PDB entry 6QCX | X-ray diffraction, 3.08 A resolution | chains A and B of the 6 polymer chains in the assembly

== Chain A ==
Name: Polymerase acidic protein
Organism: Influenza B virus
Notes: EC 3.1.-.-
Reference sequence: Q5V8Z9 (Q5V8Z9_9INFB); residue numbers follow UniProt; this construct covers 1-726
Sequence (751 residues; numbered -13 to 737; the number before each row is that of its first residue; numbers below 1 keep their minus sign (Gly-13 is residue -13)):
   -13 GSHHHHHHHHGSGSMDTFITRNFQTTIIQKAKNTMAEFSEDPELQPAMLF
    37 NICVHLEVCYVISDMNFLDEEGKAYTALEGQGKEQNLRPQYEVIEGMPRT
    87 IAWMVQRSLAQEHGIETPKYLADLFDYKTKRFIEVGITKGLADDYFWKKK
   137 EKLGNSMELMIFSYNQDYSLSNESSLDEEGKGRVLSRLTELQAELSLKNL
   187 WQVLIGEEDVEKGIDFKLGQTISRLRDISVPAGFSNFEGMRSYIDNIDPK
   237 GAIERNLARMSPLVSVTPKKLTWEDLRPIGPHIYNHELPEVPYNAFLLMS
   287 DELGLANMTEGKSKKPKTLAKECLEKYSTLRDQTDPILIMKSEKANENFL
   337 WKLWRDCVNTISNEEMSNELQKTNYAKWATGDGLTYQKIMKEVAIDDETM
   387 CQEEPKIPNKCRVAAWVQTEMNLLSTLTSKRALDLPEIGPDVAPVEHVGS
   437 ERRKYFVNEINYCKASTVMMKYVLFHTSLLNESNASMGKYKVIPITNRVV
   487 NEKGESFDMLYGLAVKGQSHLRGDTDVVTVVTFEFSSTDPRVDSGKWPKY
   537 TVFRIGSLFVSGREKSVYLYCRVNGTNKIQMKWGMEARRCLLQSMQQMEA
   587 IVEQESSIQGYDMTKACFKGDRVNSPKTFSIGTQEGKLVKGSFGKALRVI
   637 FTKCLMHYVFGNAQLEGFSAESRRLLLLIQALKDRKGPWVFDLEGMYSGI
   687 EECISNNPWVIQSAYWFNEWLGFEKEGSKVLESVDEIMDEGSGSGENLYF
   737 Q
Disordered / not traced: -13 to -1, 64-70, 725-737
Differences from the reference sequence: expression tag (-13 to 0, 727-737)

== Chain B ==
Name: RNA-directed RNA polymerase catalytic subunit
Organism: Influenza B virus
Notes: EC 2.7.7.48
Reference sequence: Q5V8Y6 (Q5V8Y6_9INFB); numbering as in UniProt (aligned over 1-752)
Sequence (772 residues; row label = number of the first residue in the row; numbers below 1 keep their minus sign (Gly-8 is residue -8)):
    -8 GSGSGSGSGMNINPYFLFIDVPIQAAISTTFPYTGVPPYSHGTGTGYTID
    42 TVIRTHEYSNKGKQYISDVTGCTMVDPTNGPLPEDNEPSAYAQLDCVLEA
    92 LDRMDEEHPGLFQAASQNAMETLMVTTVDKLTQGRQTFDWTVCRNQPAAT
   142 ALNTTITSFRLNDLNGADKGGLIPFCQDIIDSLDRPEMTFFSVKNIKKKL
   192 PAKNRKGFLIKRIPMKVKDKITKVEYIKRALSLNTMTKDAERGKLKRRAI
   242 ATAGIQIRGFVLVVENLAKNICENLEQSGLPVGGNEKKAKLSNAVAKMLS
   292 NCPPGGISMTVTGDNTKWNECLNPRIFLAMTERITRDSPIWFRDFCSIAP
   342 VLFSNKIARLGKGFMITSKTKRLKAQIPCPDLFSIPLERYNEETRAKLKK
   392 LKPFFNEEGTASLSPGMMMGMFNMLSTVLGVAALGIKNIGNKEYLWDGLQ
   442 SSDDFALFVNAKDEETCMEGINDFYRTCKLLGINMSKKKSYCNETGMFEF
   492 TSMFYRDGFVSNFAMELPSFGVAGVNESADMAIGMTIIKNNMINNGMGPA
   542 TAQTAIQLFIADYRYTYKCHRGDSKVEGKRMKIIKELWENTKGRDGLLVA
   592 DGGPNIYNLRNLHIPEIVLKYNLMDPEYKGRLLHPQNPFVGHLSIEGIKE
   642 ADITPAHGPVKKMDYDAVSGTHSWRTKRNRSILNTDQRNMILEEQCYAKC
   692 CNLFEACFNSASYRKPVGQHSMLEAMAHRLRMDARLDYESGRMSKDDFEK
   742 AMAHLGEIGYIGSGSGENLYFQ
Disordered / not traced: -8 to -1, 637-639, 750-763
Differences from the reference sequence: expression tag (-8 to 0, 753-763)
Bound ions: Mg2+: Asp305, Asn306, Asp444 (together with pyrophosphate) (shared with 1 residue of chain M)
Small-molecule neighbours: pyrophosphate: Lys235, Arg239, Asp305, Asn306, Thr307, Lys308, Trp309, Asp444, Ser477, Lys480
Reported in the primary citation:
  - binding site for the 16-nt RNA strand: Tyr24, Arg233, Trp309 to Asn310, Met410, Ser443 to Asp445, Ser493, Met506 to Ser510, Lys652 to Asp655
  - conformationally variable residues (order/disorder transition): Gly638 to Ala642
  - binding site for the 21-nt RNA strand: Lys229, Ile241, Ala242
  - Mg2+ coordination: Asp305, Asp444
  - catalytic residues: Asp305, Asp444, Asp445 (proposed by the authors, not directly observed)

== Chain A / chain B interface ==
Contacting residue pairs (384):
  Leu54(A) with Arg726(B)
  Glu56(A) with Tyr729(B); Lys736(B), salt bridge
  Leu73(A) with Met743(B)
  Arg74(A) with Arg726(B); Tyr729(B); Glu730(B), salt bridge
  Pro75(A) with Arg726(B), hydrogen bond (backbone-side chain)
  Glu78(A) with Arg722(B), salt bridge
  Met83(A) with His719(B)
  Pro84(A) with His711(B); Glu715(B)
  Thr86(A) with Val708(B), hydrogen bond (side chain-backbone); His711(B)
  Ile87(A) with His711(B); His719(B)
  Met90(A) with Arg720(B)
  Val91(A) with Met723(B), hydrophobic
  Ser94(A) with Leu727(B)
  Leu95(A) with Met723(B), hydrophobic
  Glu98(A) with Ser731(B); Arg733(B), salt bridge
  Tyr113(A) with Met723(B); Arg726(B); Glu730(B)
  Ile200(A) with Trp332(B)
  Phe202(A) with Gln168(B); Phe251(B), hydrophobic; Trp332(B), hydrophobic; Phe336(B), hydrophobic; Ile339(B), hydrophobic
  Lys203(A) with Gln168(B), hydrogen bond (backbone-side chain); Ile171(B)
  Leu204(A) with Ile171(B), hydrophobic; Ile339(B), hydrophobic
  Gly205(A) with Ile171(B); Asp175(B)
  Gln206(A) with Asp175(B), hydrogen bond (backbone-side chain)
  Thr207(A) with Leu174(B), hydrogen bond (side chain-backbone); Asp175(B), hydrogen bond; Lys214(B); Ile218(B)
  Ile208(A) with Leu174(B), hydrophobic; Ile339(B), hydrophobic
  Arg210(A) with Asp59(B), salt bridge; Val60(B)
  Leu211(A) with Val60(B), hydrophobic; Val342(B); Asn346(B)
  Arg212(A) with Asp335(B), salt bridge; Ser338(B), hydrogen bond; Val342(B)
  Ile214(A) with Tyr56(B), hydrogen bond (backbone-side chain); Ser58(B); Asp59(B); Arg316(B); Asn346(B)
  Ser215(A) with Arg316(B); Leu319(B); Val342(B), hydrogen bond (side chain-backbone); Ser345(B); Asn346(B), hydrogen bond
  Val216(A) with Asp67(B); Arg316(B)
  Pro217(A) with Asp67(B); Thr69(B); Asn70(B); Arg316(B)
  Ala218(A) with Asp67(B), hydrogen bond (backbone-side chain); Thr69(B); Asn70(B), hydrogen bond (backbone-side chain)
  Phe220(A) with Leu85(B), hydrophobic
  Phe223(A) with Glu323(B)
  Met226(A) with Leu319(B), hydrophobic
  Arg227(A) with Glu323(B), salt bridge; Ile331(B); Arg334(B); Asp335(B), salt bridge
  Tyr229(A) with Leu85(B), hydrophobic; Asp86(B), hydrogen bond; Leu89(B), hydrophobic
  Ile230(A) with Ala320(B), hydrophobic; Glu323(B); Arg324(B); Arg327(B), hydrogen bond (backbone-side chain)
  Asp231(A) with Arg334(B), salt bridge
  Asp234(A) with Asp93(B)
  Pro235(A) with Asp86(B); Leu89(B), hydrophobic; Glu90(B); Asp93(B)
  Lys236(A) with Glu90(B); Glu97(B)
  Gly237(A) with Glu90(B), hydrogen bond (backbone-side chain)
  Ala238(A) with Asp86(B); Cys87(B); Glu90(B), hydrogen bond (backbone-side chain)
  Ile239(A) with Cys87(B), hydrophobic; Glu90(B), hydrogen bond (backbone-side chain); Ile427(B), hydrophobic; Ile430(B), hydrophobic
  Glu240(A) with Ile430(B); Gly431(B), hydrogen bond (side chain-backbone)
  Asn242(A) with Leu73(B); Gln84(B); Cys87(B), hydrogen bond; Leu471(B)
  Leu243(A) with Ile430(B), hydrophobic; Arg467(B), hydrogen bond (backbone-side chain); Leu471(B), hydrophobic
  Arg245(A) with Leu73(B); Gln84(B)
  Met246(A) with Arg467(B), hydrogen bond (backbone-side chain); Leu471(B), hydrophobic
  Ser247(A) with Arg467(B), hydrogen bond (backbone-side chain)
  Pro248(A) with Arg467(B)
  Leu249(A) with Glu75(B); Asn77(B)
  Val250(A) with Pro74(B); Asp76(B); Asn77(B); Tyr466(B), hydrophobic; Arg467(B), hydrogen bond (backbone-side chain)
  Ser251(A) with Asn77(B), hydrogen bond (backbone-side chain); Asn463(B); Tyr466(B); Lys478(B), hydrogen bond (backbone-side chain)
  Val252(A) with Asn463(B); Tyr466(B), hydrophobic; Lys478(B)
  Thr253(A) with Lys478(B), hydrogen bond
  Pro254(A) with Met459(B), hydrophobic
  Lys256(A) with Glu455(B), salt bridge
  Lys298(A) with Lys566(B)
  Ser299(A) with Lys566(B)
  Lys300(A) with Glu568(B)
  Lys301(A) with Glu568(B)
  Leu370(A) with Arg363(B), hydrogen bond (backbone-side chain)
  Thr371(A) with Lys365(B)
  Tyr372(A) with Ser359(B); Lys360(B); Arg363(B); Leu364(B); Lys365(B)
  Gln373(A) with Arg363(B), hydrogen bond (backbone-backbone); Leu364(B); Lys365(B), hydrogen bond (backbone-backbone)
  Lys374(A) with Lys365(B)
  Ile375(A) with Leu364(B), hydrophobic; Lys365(B), hydrogen bond (backbone-backbone); Ala366(B)
  Lys377(A) with Gln367(B); Pro369(B); Asp372(B), salt bridge
  Ala380(A) with Ile357(B), hydrophobic; Ala366(B), hydrophobic; Arg380(B)
  Ile381(A) with Ile368(B), hydrophobic; Ser375(B); Ile376(B), hydrophobic; Arg380(B), hydrogen bond (backbone-side chain)
  Asp383(A) with Lys362(B), salt bridge; Arg380(B), hydrogen bond (backbone-side chain)
  Glu384(A) with Arg380(B)
  Thr385(A) with Ser359(B); Lys362(B)
  Met386(A) with Ile357(B); Thr358(B); Ser359(B); Leu364(B); Arg380(B), hydrogen bond (backbone-side chain)
  Cys387(A) with Ile357(B); Thr358(B), hydrogen bond (backbone-backbone); Arg380(B)
  Gln388(A) with Phe355(B); Met356(B); Ile357(B); Arg380(B), hydrogen bond (backbone-backbone); Tyr381(B); Asn382(B), hydrogen bond (side chain-backbone); Thr385(B), hydrogen bond
  Glu389(A) with Thr358(B), hydrogen bond; Asn382(B), hydrogen bond (backbone-side chain)
  Glu390(A) with Asn382(B); Glu383(B), hydrogen bond (side chain-backbone)
  Pro391(A) with Asn382(B)
  Gln404(A) with Asn2(B), hydrogen bond; Ile3(B), hydrogen bond (side chain-backbone)
  Met407(A) with Ile3(B), hydrophobic; Pro5(B), hydrophobic
  Asn408(A) with Met1(B), hydrogen bond (side chain-backbone); Asn2(B); Ile3(B), hydrogen bond (side chain-backbone)
  Ser411(A) with Ile3(B)
  Asp420(A) with Tyr556(B)
  Leu421(A) with Gln548(B); Leu549(B), hydrophobic
  Pro422(A) with Gln548(B), hydrogen bond (backbone-side chain); Ile551(B), hydrophobic; Ala552(B); Arg555(B)
  Glu423(A) with Arg555(B), salt bridge; Arg562(B), salt bridge; Pro595(B); Asn596(B), hydrogen bond (side chain-backbone)
  Ile424(A) with Gln544(B); Ile547(B), hydrophobic; Asn596(B); Tyr598(B)
  Gly425(A) with Asn596(B); Ile597(B); Tyr598(B), hydrogen bond (backbone-backbone); Asn599(B), hydrogen bond (backbone-side chain)
  Pro426(A) with Asn599(B); Arg601(B), hydrogen bond (backbone-side chain)
  Asp427(A) with Gln544(B); Asn599(B), hydrogen bond
  Val428(A) with Arg601(B)
  Val431(A) with Pro540(B)
  Glu432(A) with Gln544(B), hydrogen bond (backbone-side chain); Asn599(B); Leu600(B), hydrogen bond (side chain-backbone); Arg601(B), salt bridge
  Gly435(A) with Ala541(B); Gln544(B)
  Ser436(A) with Gln544(B), hydrogen bond (backbone-side chain)
  Arg438(A) with Ala541(B)
  Arg439(A) with Ala541(B); Gln544(B), hydrogen bond; Thr545(B); Gln548(B)
  Leu460(A) with Tyr556(B)
  Asn467(A) with Lys559(B), hydrogen bond
  Thr511(A) with Tyr30(B); Ser31(B); His32(B)
  Ile565(A) with Val27(B), hydrophobic; Tyr30(B), hydrophobic
  Trp569(A) with Tyr24(B); Thr25(B); Gly26(B); Val27(B), hydrophobic; Pro28(B)
  Glu572(A) with Gly512(B); Val513(B); Asp553(B)
  Arg574(A) with Leu549(B); Tyr556(B)
  Arg575(A) with Leu508(B); Pro509(B); Phe511(B); Gly512(B)
  Cys576(A) with Thr25(B)
  Leu577(A) with Leu549(B), hydrophobic
  Leu578(A) with Phe504(B), hydrophobic; Phe511(B), hydrophobic; Thr542(B); Thr545(B); Ala546(B); Leu549(B), hydrophobic
  Gln579(A) with Ser19(B), hydrogen bond (side chain-backbone); Phe22(B), hydrogen bond (side chain-backbone); Thr25(B); Ala505(B); Leu508(B)
  Met581(A) with Thr542(B); Thr545(B), hydrogen bond
  Gln582(A) with Phe504(B); Gly537(B), hydrogen bond (side chain-backbone); Thr542(B), hydrogen bond (backbone-side chain)
  Gln583(A) with Ala16(B), hydrogen bond (side chain-backbone); Ala17(B); Ser19(B); Thr20(B)
  Glu585(A) with Gly539(B); Pro540(B); Ala541(B), hydrogen bond (side chain-backbone); Thr542(B), hydrogen bond
  Glu589(A) with Gly539(B); Pro540(B)
  Phe615(A) with Leu8(B), hydrophobic; Asp11(B)
  Ser616(A) with Phe7(B); Ile10(B); Asp11(B), hydrogen bond (backbone-side chain)
  Ile617(A) with Met1(B), hydrophobic; Ile3(B); Asn4(B), hydrogen bond (backbone-backbone); Phe7(B)
  Gly618(A) with Asn2(B); Asn4(B); Phe7(B)
  Thr619(A) with Met1(B); Asn2(B), hydrogen bond (backbone-backbone); Phe7(B)
  Gln620(A) with Gly0(B)
  Leu624(A) with Phe7(B), hydrophobic; Ile10(B), hydrophobic
  Lys626(A) with Asp11(B), salt bridge
  Lys631(A) with Ile3(B)
  Val635(A) with Ile3(B), hydrophobic
  Ile636(A) with Leu8(B), hydrophobic
  Lys639(A) with Thr20(B), hydrogen bond (side chain-backbone)
  Cys640(A) with Thr25(B), hydrogen bond (backbone-side chain)
  His643(A) with Thr20(B); Pro23(B); Thr25(B); Gly26(B)
  Tyr644(A) with Thr25(B); Gly26(B)
  Ala649(A) with Pro29(B), hydrophobic; Lys235(B); Leu236(B); Arg238(B)
  Gln650(A) with Leu236(B)
  Leu651(A) with Pro23(B), hydrophobic
  Glu652(A) with Pro23(B); Val27(B); Pro29(B); Arg233(B), salt bridge; Gly234(B), hydrogen bond (side chain-backbone); Lys235(B)
  Gly653(A) with Lys235(B); Leu236(B)
  Phe654(A) with Tyr6(B)
  Ser655(A) with Thr21(B); Pro23(B)
  Ala656(A) with Gly234(B)
  Glu657(A) with Lys480(B)
  Arg659(A) with Ile18(B); Thr21(B), hydrogen bond (side chain-backbone); Phe22(B); Phe495(B)
  Arg660(A) with Lys480(B); Tyr482(B)
  Leu662(A) with Phe9(B), hydrophobic; Ile14(B); Thr21(B)
  Leu663(A) with Ile14(B), hydrophobic; Gln15(B); Tyr482(B); Phe495(B), hydrophobic
  Leu664(A) with Tyr482(B), hydrophobic
  Gln666(A) with Pro13(B); Ile14(B), hydrogen bond (side chain-backbone); Gln15(B); Arg497(B)
  Lys669(A) with Phe9(B), hydrogen bond (side chain-backbone); Ile10(B)
  Asp670(A) with Met488(B); Arg497(B), salt bridge
  Lys672(A) with Asn484(B); Glu485(B), hydrogen bond (backbone-backbone); Thr486(B); Met488(B)
  Gly673(A) with Met300(B)
  Pro674(A) with Cys483(B)
  Trp675(A) with Met300(B); Glu455(B), hydrogen bond; Met459(B), hydrophobic; Cys483(B), hydrogen bond (backbone-backbone)
  Phe677(A) with Met476(B), hydrophobic; Lys478(B); Ser481(B); Tyr482(B), hydrophobic; Cys483(B), hydrophobic
  Asp678(A) with Lys478(B), hydrogen bond (backbone-backbone); Lys479(B)
  Gly681(A) with Lys479(B)
  Met682(A) with Lys479(B)
  Glu688(A) with Leu236(B); Lys237(B), salt bridge
  Ser699(A) with Tyr6(B)
  Trp702(A) with Ile3(B), hydrogen bond (side chain-backbone); Asn4(B), hydrogen bond (backbone-side chain); Pro5(B); Tyr6(B), hydrophobic
  Phe703(A) with Tyr6(B), hydrophobic
  Glu705(A) with Asn4(B), hydrogen bond
  Trp706(A) with Tyr6(B), hydrogen bond (side chain-backbone); Phe7(B), hydrophobic; Phe9(B), hydrophobic; Ile10(B)
  Glu710(A) with Ile10(B)
Other interface residues (no listed pair), chain A (181 interface residues in all): Glu23, His99, Arg241, Met376, Val443, Thr463, Gln566, Met571, Met584, Ile587, Thr614, Val625, Gly647, Ala667, Arg671, Cys689, Phe709
Other interface residues (no listed pair), chain B (193 interface residues in all): Val12, Lys54, Ala91, Ile164, Cys167, Leu222, Val302, Glu384, Ile462, Asp464, Thr468, Lys470, Gly487, Met538, Gly594, Gln710, Ala716, Phe739

== Overview ==
181 residues of chain A face 193 of chain B across their interface, with 80 hydrogen bonds and 19 salt
bridges. Polar contacts include Glu56(A)-Lys736(B), Arg74(A)-Glu730(B) and Glu78(A)-Arg722(B). Chain B binds
pyrophosphate. The paper reports catalytic residues Asp305(B), Asp444(B) and Asp445(B); a binding site for the
16-nt RNA strand at Tyr24(B), Arg233(B) and Trp309(B) among others.
Here chain A is Polymerase acidic protein and chain B is RNA-directed RNA polymerase catalytic subunit, both
from Influenza B virus. Entry 6QCX (Crystal structure of influenza B polymerase initiation state with capped
15-mer RNA primer) was determined by X-ray diffraction, deposited together with 6QCS, 6QCT, 6QCV and 6QCW.
